PDB entry 3G8D | X-ray diffraction, 1.90 A resolution | chain A

== Chain A ==
Molecule: Biotin carboxylase
Source organism: Escherichia coli
Notes: EC 6.3.4.14, 6.4.1.2
UniProt: P24182 (ACCC_ECOLI); residues 1-444 here = UniProt positions 1-444
Sequence (444 residues; each row starts with the number of its first residue):
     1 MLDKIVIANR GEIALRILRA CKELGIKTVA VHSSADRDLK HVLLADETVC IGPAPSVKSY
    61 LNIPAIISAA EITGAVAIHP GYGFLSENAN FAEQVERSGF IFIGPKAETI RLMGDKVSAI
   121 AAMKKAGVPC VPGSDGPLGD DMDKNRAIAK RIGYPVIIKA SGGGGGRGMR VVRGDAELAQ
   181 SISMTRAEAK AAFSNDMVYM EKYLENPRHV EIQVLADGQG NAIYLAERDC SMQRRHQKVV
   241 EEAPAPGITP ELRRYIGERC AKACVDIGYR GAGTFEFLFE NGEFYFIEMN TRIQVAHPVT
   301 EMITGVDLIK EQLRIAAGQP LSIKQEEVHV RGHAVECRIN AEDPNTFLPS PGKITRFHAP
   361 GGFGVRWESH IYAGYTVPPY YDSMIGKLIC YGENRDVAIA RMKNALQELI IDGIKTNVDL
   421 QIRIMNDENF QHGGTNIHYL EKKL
Disordered / not traced: 133-203
Differences from the reference sequence: engineered mutation Ala296 (Glu in P24182)
Swiss-Prot annotation at these positions:
  - active site: Arg292
  - binding site (ATP): Lys116, Lys159, Gly165, Gly166, Glu201 to Leu204, His209, His236, Glu276, Glu288
  - binding site (hydrogencarbonate): Lys238, Arg292, Val295, Arg338
  - binding site (Mg(2+)): Glu276, Glu288, Asn290
  - binding site (Mn(2+)): Glu276, Glu288, Asn290
  - binding site (biotin): Arg338
  - mutagenesis: Arg19 (R19E: Loss of homodimerization. No effect on ATP binding), Glu23 (E23R: Loss of homodimerization. No effect on ATP binding), Arg338 (R338A: Severe reduction in catalytic activity), Phe363 (F363A: Loss of homodimerization. No effect on ATP binding), Arg366 (R366E: Loss of homodimerization. No effect on ATP binding)

== Overview ==
From UniProt: active-site residue Arg292, 12 ATP-binding residues, 4 hydrogencarbonate-binding residues and 3
Mg2+-binding residues.
Chain A is Biotin carboxylase (Escherichia coli); the structure, Crystal structure of the biotin carboxylase
subunit, E296A mutant, of acetyl-COA carboxylase from Escherichia coli, was determined by X-ray diffraction
(same publication as 3G8C).
